PDB entry 5D0T | X-ray diffraction, 2.60 A resolution | chains O and P of the 28 polymer chains in the assembly

# Chain O
Name: Proteasome subunit alpha type-2
From: Saccharomyces cerevisiae (strain ATCC 204508 / S288c)
Notes: EC 3.4.25.1
UniProt: P23639 (PSA2_YEAST); residue numbers follow UniProt; this construct covers 1-250
Sequence (250 residues; numbered 1 to 250; the number before each row is that of its first residue):
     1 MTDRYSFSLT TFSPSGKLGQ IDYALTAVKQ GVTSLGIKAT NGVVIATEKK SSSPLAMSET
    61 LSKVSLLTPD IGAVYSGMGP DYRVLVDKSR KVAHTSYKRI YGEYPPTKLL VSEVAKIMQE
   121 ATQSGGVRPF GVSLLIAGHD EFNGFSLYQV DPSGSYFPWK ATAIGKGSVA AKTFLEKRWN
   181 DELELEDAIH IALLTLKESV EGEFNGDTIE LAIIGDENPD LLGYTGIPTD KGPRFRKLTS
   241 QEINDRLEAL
Swiss-Prot annotation at these positions:
  - cross-link: K108 (Glycyl lysine isopeptide (Lys-Gly) (interchain with G-Cter in ubiquitin))

# Chain P
Name: Proteasome subunit alpha type-3
From: Saccharomyces cerevisiae (strain ATCC 204508 / S288c)
Notes: EC 3.4.25.1
UniProt: P23638 (PSA3_YEAST); residues 0-257 here correspond to UniProt positions 1-258 (UniProt number = residue number + 1)
Sequence (258 residues; row label = number of the first residue in the row; numbering starts at 0):
     0 MGSRRYDSRT TIFSPEGRLY QVEYALESIS HAGTAIGIMA SDGIVLAAER KVTSTLLEQD
    60 TSTEKLYKLN DKIAVAVAGL TADAEILINT ARIHAQNYLK TYNEDIPVEI LVRRLSDIKQ
   120 GYTQHGGLRP FGVSFIYAGY DDRYGYQLYT SNPSGNYTGW KAISVGANTS AAQTLLQMDY
   180 KDDMKVDDAI ELALKTLSKT TDSSALTYDR LEFATIRKGA NDGEVYQKIF KPQEIKDILV
   240 KTGITKKDED EEADEDMK
Unresolved in the structure: 0, 245-257
Swiss-Prot annotation at these positions:
  - cross-link (Glycyl lysine isopeptide (Lys-Gly)): K99 (interchain with G-Cter in ubiquitin), K198 (interchain with G-Cter in ubiquitin), K230 (interchain with G-Cter in ubiquitin)

# Chain O / chain P interface
Residue-residue contacts (60):
  R4(O) with S2(P), hydrogen bond (backbone-side chain)
  Y5(O) with S2(P); Y5(P)
  S6(O) with G125(P); L127(P)
  F7(O) with S2(P); Y5(P); D6(P); G126(P)
  S8(O) with G126(P), hydrogen bond (backbone-backbone); L127(P); R128(P), hydrogen bond (side chain-backbone)
  T10(O) with R128(P)
  T11(O) with S7(P); T9(P); Q20(P)
  F12(O) with Q20(P); Y23(P); A24(P), hydrophobic; R128(P); P129(P); G131(P)
  S13(O) with Y23(P)
  P14(O) with Y23(P), hydrophobic; E26(P)
  S15(O) with E26(P)
  G16(O) with Y23(P); S27(P), hydrogen bond (backbone-side chain)
  K38(O) with E57(P), salt bridge
  S112(O) with E84(P)
  K116(O) with I85(P)
  Q119(O) with A81(P); D82(P), hydrogen bond; I85(P); R128(P)
  T122(O) with R128(P), hydrogen bond (backbone-side chain)
  Q123(O) with Y121(P); L127(P); R128(P), hydrogen bond (side chain-backbone); F130(P)
  G125(O) with L127(P)
  S153(O) with A81(P)
  G154(O) with A81(P)
  S155(O) with A81(P)
  Y156(O) with E84(P), hydrogen bond
  F157(O) with L56(P), hydrophobic
  P158(O) with L56(P); E57(P), hydrogen bond (backbone-backbone); T60(P); S61(P)
  W159(O) with S53(P); L55(P); L56(P)
  K160(O) with T54(P), hydrogen bond (side chain-backbone); L55(P), hydrogen bond (backbone-backbone); L56(P); E57(P)
  A161(O) with L55(P)
  L175(O) with L55(P), hydrophobic
  E176(O) with T54(P)
Also at the interface, not in a pair above, chain O (34 interface residues in all): L18, S124, Y148, W179
Also at the interface, not in a pair above, chain P (32 interface residues in all): H30, L79, T80

# Overview
34 residues of chain O face 32 of chain P across their interface; the contacts include 11 hydrogen bonds and 1
salt bridge. Polar pairs include K38(O)-E57(P), R4(O)-S2(P) and S8(O)-R128(P).
Chain O is Proteasome subunit alpha type-2 and chain P is Proteasome subunit alpha type-3, both from
Saccharomyces cerevisiae (strain ATCC 204508 / S288c); the structure, Yeast 20S proteasome beta5-D166N mutant
in complex with MG132, was determined by X-ray diffraction together with 5CZ4, 5CZ5, 5CZ6, 5CZ7, 5CZ8, 5CZ9
and 16 further entries from the same study.
